4I5Q - chains A and B; structure by X-ray diffraction, 1.96 A resolution.

== Chain A (and B) ==
Protein: Thiol:disulfide interchange protein DsbC
Organism: Salmonella typhimurium
Notes: chain B of this document is another copy of the same molecule, construct and numbering; everything in this record applies to it too
UniProt: P55890 (DSBC_SALTY); residues 2-216 here correspond to UniProt positions 23-237 (UniProt number = residue number + 21)
Chain sequence (222 residues; each row starts with the number of its first residue; numbers below 1 keep their minus sign (Ala-5 is residue -5)):
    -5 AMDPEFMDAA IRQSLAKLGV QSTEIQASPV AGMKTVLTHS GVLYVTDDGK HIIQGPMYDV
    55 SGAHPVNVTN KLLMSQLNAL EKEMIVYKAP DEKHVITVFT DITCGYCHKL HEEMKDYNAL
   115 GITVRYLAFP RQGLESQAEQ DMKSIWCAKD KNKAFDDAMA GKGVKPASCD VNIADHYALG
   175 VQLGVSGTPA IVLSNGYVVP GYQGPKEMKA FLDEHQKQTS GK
Disordered / not traced: 215-216 (chain B: -5 to 0, 215-216)
Differences from the reference sequence: expression tag (-5 to 1)
Cystine bridges: Cys98-Cys101, Cys141-Cys163
Bound ions: Mg2+: Ser22, Val24, Met27

== How chain A and chain B interact ==
Residue-residue contacts - 42 pairs, chain A then chain B:
  Ser8(A) - Val54(B)
  Lys11(A) - Val54(B)  hydrogen bond (side chain-backbone)
  Lys11(A) - Ser55(B)  hydrogen bond (side chain-backbone)
  Lys11(A) - Gly56(B)  hydrogen bond (side chain-backbone)
  Leu12(A) - Val54(B)  hydrophobic
  Leu12(A) - Pro59(B)  hydrophobic
  Pro23(A) - His45(B)
  Val24(A) - Met27(B)  hydrophobic
  Val24(A) - Thr40(B)
  Val24(A) - His45(B)
  Thr40(A) - Val24(B)
  Gly43(A) - Val54(B)
  Lys44(A) - Tyr52(B)
  Lys44(A) - Asp53(B)
  Lys44(A) - Val54(B)  hydrogen bond (backbone-backbone)
  Lys44(A) - Ser55(B)
  His45(A) - Pro23(B)
  His45(A) - Tyr52(B)
  His45(A) - Asp53(B)  salt bridge
  Ile46(A) - Met51(B)
  Ile46(A) - Tyr52(B)  hydrogen bond (backbone-backbone)
  Ile46(A) - Val54(B)  hydrophobic
  Ile47(A) - Tyr38(B)  hydrophobic
  Ile47(A) - Ile47(B)  hydrophobic
  Ile47(A) - Gln48(B)
  Ile47(A) - Pro50(B)
  Gln48(A) - Ile47(B)
  Pro50(A) - Ile47(B)
  Met51(A) - His45(B)
  Met51(A) - Ile46(B)
  Tyr52(A) - Lys44(B)
  Tyr52(A) - His45(B)
  Tyr52(A) - Ile46(B)  hydrogen bond (backbone-backbone)
  Asp53(A) - Lys44(B)  salt bridge
  Val54(A) - Ser8(B)
  Val54(A) - Lys11(B)  hydrogen bond (backbone-side chain)
  Val54(A) - Gly43(B)
  Val54(A) - Lys44(B)  hydrogen bond (backbone-backbone)
  Val54(A) - Ile46(B)  hydrophobic
  Ser55(A) - Lys11(B)  hydrogen bond (backbone-side chain)
  Ser55(A) - Lys44(B)
  Gly56(A) - Lys11(B)  hydrogen bond (backbone-side chain)
Interface residues without a listed pair, chain A (23 interface residues in all): Ala25, Met27, Tyr38, Pro59
Interface residues without a listed pair, chain B (25 interface residues in all): Leu12, Ala25, Gly49, Val62

== In short ==
Chain A and chain B form an interface of 23 and 25 residues respectively; the contacts include 10 hydrogen
bonds and 2 salt bridges. Among the polar pairs are His45(A)-Asp53(B), Asp53(A)-Lys44(B) and
Lys11(A)-Val54(B). Ser22(A), Val24(A) and Met27(A) form the Mg2+ site.
Both chains are Thiol:disulfide interchange protein DsbC (Salmonella typhimurium). Entry 4I5Q (Crystal
structure and catalytic mechanism for peroplasmic disulfide-bond isomerase DsbC from Salmonella enterica
serovar Typhimurium) was determined by X-ray diffraction, deposited together with 4ILF.
